Entry 4LF7 (X-ray diffraction, 3.15 A resolution); this record covers chains A and J of the 21 polymer chains in the assembly.

Chain A:
Molecule: 16S rRNA
Organism: Thermus thermophilus
Sequence (1522 nucleotides; numbered 0 to 1544 plus 19 insertion-coded residues; 42 numbers in that range are skipped by the numbering (no residue carries them; nothing is unmodelled there); the number before each row is that of its first residue; a row labelled like 190A-190L holds insertion residues (190A, then the next letters in order); numbering starts at 0):
     0 UUUGUUGGAG AGUUUGAUCC UGGCUCAGGG UGAACGCUGG CGGCGUGCCU AAGACAUGCA
    60 AGUCGUGCGG G
    73 CCGCGGGGUU UU
    88 ACUCCG
    95 UGGUC
   101 AGCGGCGGAC GGGUGAGUAA CGCGUGGGU
  129A G
   130 ACCUACCCGG AAGAGGGGGA CAACCCGGGG AAACUCGGGC UAAUCCCCCA UGUGGACCCG
   190 C
190A-190L CCCUUGGGGUGU
   191 GUCCAAAGGG CUUU
   216 GCCCGCUUCC GGAUGGGCCC GCGUCCCAUC AGCUAGUUGG UGGGGUAAUG GCCCACCAAG
   276 GCGACGACGG GUAGCCGGUC UGAGAGGAUG GCCGGCCACA GGGGCACUGA GACACGGGCC
   336 CCACUCCUAC GGGAGGCAGC AGUUAGGAAU CUUCCGCAAU GGGCGCAAGC CUGACGGAGC
   396 GACGCCGCUU GGAGGAAGAA GCCCUUCGGG GUGUAAACUC CUGAA
   442 CCCGGGACGA AACCCCCGAC GA
   474 GGGGACUGAC GGUACCGGG
   494 GUAAUAGCGC CGGCCAACUC CGUGCCAGCA GCCGCGGUAA UACGGAGGGC GCGAGCGUUA
   554 CCCGGAUUCA CUGGGCGUAA AGGGCGUGUA GGCGGCCUGG GGCGUCCCAU GUGAAAGACC
   614 ACGGCUCAAC CGUGGGGGAG CGUGGGAUAC GCUCAGGCUA GACGGUGGGA GAGGGUGGUG
   674 GAAUUCCCGG AGUAGCGGUG AAAUGCGCAG AUACCGGGAG GAACGCCGAU GGCGAAGGCA
   734 GCCACCUGGU CCACCCGUGA CGCUGAGGCG CGAAAGCGUG GGGAGCAAAC CGGAUUAGAU
   794 ACCCGGGUAG UCCACGCCCU AAACGAUGCG CGCUAGGUCU CUGGGUCU
   848 CCUGGGGGCC GAAGCUAACG CGUUAAGCGC GCCGCCUGGG GAGUACGGCC GCAAGGCUGA
   908 AACUCAAAGG AAUUGACGGG GGCCCGCACA AGCGGUGGAG CAUGUGGUUU AAUUCGAAGX
   968 AACGCGAAGA ACCUUACCAG GCCUUGACAU GCUAGG
 1003A G
  1004 AACCCGGGUG AAAGCCUGGG GUGCCCC
1030A-1030D GCGA
  1031 GGGGAGCCCU AGCACAGGUG CUGCAUGGCC GUCGUCAGCU CGUGCCGUGA GGUGUUGGGU
  1091 UAAGUCCCGC AACGAGCGCA ACCCCCGCCG UUAGUUGCCA GCGGUUCGGC CGGGCACUCU
  1151 AACGGGACUG CCCGCGAAA
  1171 GCGGGAGGAA GGAGGGGACG ACGUCUGGUC AGCAUGGCCC UUACGGCCUG GGCGACACAC
  1231 GUGCUACAAU GCCCACUACA AAGCGAUGCC ACCCGGCAAC GGGGAGCUAA UCGCAAAAAG
  1291 GUGGGCCCAG UUCGGAUUGG GGUCUGCAAC CCGACCCCAU GAAGCCGGAA UCGCUAGUAA
  1351 UCGCGGAUCA G
 1361A C
  1362 CAUGCCGCGG UGAAUACGUU CCCGGGCCUU GUACACACXG CCXGUXACGC CAUGGGAGCG
  1422 GGCUCUACCC GAAGUCGCCG GG
  1446 AGCCUACGGG
  1459 CAGGCGCCGA GGGUAGGGCC CGUGACUGGG GCGAAGUCGU AACAAGGUAG CUGUACCGGA
  1519 AGGUGCGGCU GGAUCCACUC CUUUCU
Unresolved in the structure: 0-4, 1534-1540
Construct notes: conflict C1534 (A2157 in M26923.1), A1535 (C2158 in M26923.1)
Modified positions: PSU (pseudouridine-5'-monophosphate) at position 516, 7MG (7N-methyl-8-hydroguanosine-5'-monophosphate) at position 527, M2G (N2-dimethylguanosine-5'-monophosphate) at position 966, 5MC (5-methylcytidine-5'-monophosphate) at position 967, 2MG (2N-methylguanosine-5'-monophosphate) at position 1207, 5MC (5-methylcytidine-5'-monophosphate) at position 1400, 4OC (4n,o2'-methylcytidine-5'-monophosphate) at position 1402, 5MC (5-methylcytidine-5'-monophosphate) at position 1404, 5MC (5-methylcytidine-5'-monophosphate) at position 1407, UR3 (3-methyluridine-5'-monophoshate) at position 1498, PSU (pseudouridine-5'-monophosphate) at position 1540, PSU (pseudouridine-5'-monophosphate) at position 1541
Metal / ion sites: Mg2+ site 1 near U5 (its only coordinating residue here); Mg2+ site 2 near U12 (its only coordinating residue here); Mg2+ site 3: U12, A914; Mg2+ site 4 near G21 (its only coordinating residue here); Mg2+ site 5 near A53 (its only coordinating residue here); Mg2+ site 6 near G61 (its only coordinating residue here); Mg2+ site 7 near G107 (its only coordinating residue here); Mg2+ site 8 near G113 (its only coordinating residue here); Mg2+ site 9: G115, A116, G117, G289; Mg2+ site 10: A116, G117, G289; Mg2+ site 11: C121, G124, U125, G236; K+ site 1 near G167 (its only coordinating residue here); 81 more Mg2+ sites not listed; 6 more K+ sites not listed
Ligand contacts:
  - paromomycin (PAR), molecule 1: U30, G31, C48, U49, U304, G306, C554, C555
  - paromomycin (PAR), molecule 2: G31, C47, C48, A50, A51, G52, A53, G113, U114, G115, A353, C355, A356, U358, U359, A360, G361, U365, C366
  - paromomycin (PAR), molecule 3: A119, A120, C121, G122, C123, G236, C237, G238, U239, C240, C241, C242, G281, A282, G284
  - paromomycin (PAR), molecule 4: G567, G568, C569, G570, G575, G821, C822, G874, C875, C877, C879, C880
  - paromomycin (PAR), molecule 5: G610, A611, C612, C613, A614, A622, C623, C624, G625, U626
  - paromomycin (PAR), molecule 6: G661, G662, A663, G664, G666, G667, C739, U740, G741, G742, U743
  - paromomycin (PAR), molecule 7: U669, G670, G671, U672, G673, G714, A715, A716, C717, C805, C806, A807
  - paromomycin (PAR), molecule 8: G1061, U1062, U1065, C1066, A1188, C1189, G1190
  - paromomycin (PAR), molecule 9: G1405, U1406, 5MC_1407, A1408, C1409, G1489, C1490, G1491, A1492, A1493, G1494, U1495, C1496

Chain J:
Name: ribosomal protein S10
Organism: Thermus thermophilus
Reference sequence: Q5SHN7 (RS10_THET8); residues 1-105 here = UniProt positions 1-105
Amino-acid sequence (105 residues; numbered 1 to 105; the number before each row is that of its first residue):
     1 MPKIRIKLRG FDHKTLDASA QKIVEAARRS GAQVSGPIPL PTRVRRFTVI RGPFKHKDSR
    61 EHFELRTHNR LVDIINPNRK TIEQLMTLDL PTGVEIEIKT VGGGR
Unresolved in the structure: 1-2, 102-105
Ligand contacts: paromomycin (PAR): Arg-51, Asp-58, Ser-59

How chain A and chain J interact:
Pairs across the interface (74):
  G963(A) with Phe-54(J), base contact
  A964(A) with Phe-54(J), sugar contact; Lys-55(J), hydrogen bond to the sugar
  A969(A) with Lys-55(J), salt bridge to the phosphate
  C972(A) with Lys-55(J), sugar contact; His-56(J), sugar contact; Lys-57(J), salt bridge to the phosphate
  G973(A) with Pro-53(J), sugar contact; Phe-54(J), base contact; Lys-55(J), hydrogen bond to the sugar; Lys-57(J), salt bridge to the phosphate
  A975(A) with Thr-48(J), base contact; Arg-60(J), base contact
  G1058(A) with Pro-53(J), base contact
  C1059(A) with Arg-51(J), hydrogen bond to the sugar; Pro-53(J), base contact
  C1060(A) with Arg-51(J), sugar contact; Gly-52(J), sugar contact; His-56(J), hydrogen bond to the sugar
  G1061(A) with Arg-51(J), phosphate contact; His-56(J), hydrogen bond to the sugar
  A1123(A) with Gln-33(J), phosphate contact; Ser-35(J), hydrogen bond to the sugar; Pro-37(J), hydrogen bond to the sugar; Ile-38(J), sugar contact; Pro-39(J), base contact
  G1124(A) with Val-34(J), phosphate contact; Ser-35(J), sugar contact; Ile-38(J), sugar contact
  U1125(A) with Arg-5(J), hydrogen bond to the base; Ser-35(J), phosphate contact; Ile-38(J), phosphate contact; Asp-73(J), base contact
  U1150(A) with Pro-39(J), base contact; Leu-40(J), hydrogen bond to the sugar; Pro-41(J), sugar contact
  A1151(A) with Pro-39(J), sugar contact; Leu-40(J), sugar contact; Pro-41(J), phosphate contact; Thr-42(J), hydrogen bond to the phosphate; Arg-70(J), hydrogen bond to the phosphate
  A1152(A) with His-13(J), hydrogen bond to the phosphate; Asp-17(J), hydrogen bond to the sugar; Thr-42(J), phosphate contact; His-68(J), salt bridge to the phosphate; Arg-70(J), salt bridge to the phosphate
  C1153(A) with His-13(J), salt bridge to the phosphate
  C1189(A) with Arg-51(J), salt bridge to the phosphate
  G1197(A) with His-56(J), base contact
  G1198(A) with Pro-53(J), base contact; Phe-54(J), sugar contact; Lys-55(J), sugar contact
  U1199(A) with Phe-54(J), sugar contact
  G1202(A) with Pro-53(J), base contact
  G1253(A) with Val-44(J), phosphate contact
  C1254(A) with Arg-43(J), base contact; Val-44(J), phosphate contact; Arg-45(J), phosphate contact
  G1255(A) with Arg-43(J), base contact; Arg-45(J), salt bridge to the phosphate
  U1278(A) with Glu-97(J), hydrogen bond to the base; Lys-99(J), hydrogen bond to the base
  A1279(A) with Lys-7(J), phosphate contact; Arg-9(J), salt bridge to the phosphate; Arg-43(J), base contact
  A1280(A) with Lys-7(J), salt bridge to the phosphate; Leu-40(J), base contact; Pro-41(J), sugar contact
  C1366(A) with Arg-60(J), hydrogen bond to the sugar
  C1367(A) with Thr-48(J), hydrogen bond to the sugar; Arg-60(J), sugar contact; His-62(J), phosphate contact
  G1368(A) with Arg-46(J), hydrogen bond to the sugar; His-62(J), salt bridge to the phosphate
Interface residues without a listed pair, chain A (32 interface residues in all): A965
Interface residues without a listed pair, chain J (38 interface residues in all): Gly-36, Ile-50, Ser-59, Glu-61, Leu-71

Summary:
32 residues of chain A face 38 of chain J across their interface; the contacts include 18 hydrogen bonds and
11 salt bridges. Among the polar pairs are U1125(A)/Arg-5(J), U1278(A)/Glu-97(J) and U1278(A)/Lys-99(J). One
paromomycin molecule is bound between chain A and chain J.
Chain A is 16S rRNA and chain J is ribosomal protein S10, both from Thermus thermophilus; the structure,
Crystal Structure of 30S ribosomal subunit from Thermus thermophilus, was determined by X-ray diffraction.
